3MGS - chains A and J of the 10 polymer chains in the assembly; structure by X-ray diffraction, 3.15 A resolution.

Chain A:
Protein: Histone H3.2
Organism: Xenopus laevis
UniProt: P84233 (H32_XENLA); residues 1-135 here correspond to UniProt positions 2-136 (UniProt number = residue number + 1)
Chain sequence (135 residues; each row starts with the number of its first residue):
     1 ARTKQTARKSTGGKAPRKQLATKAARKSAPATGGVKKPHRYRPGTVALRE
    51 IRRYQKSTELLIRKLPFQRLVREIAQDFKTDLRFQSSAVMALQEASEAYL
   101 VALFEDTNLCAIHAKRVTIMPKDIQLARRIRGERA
Not modelled in the structure: 1-36
UniProt features mapped onto this chain:
  - modified residue: Arg2 (Asymmetric dimethylarginine), Thr3 (Phosphothreonine), Lys4 (Allysine), Gln5 (5-glutamyl dopamine), Thr6 (Phosphothreonine), Arg8 (Citrulline), Lys9 (N6,N6,N6-trimethyllysine), Ser10 (ADP-ribosylserine), Thr11 (Phosphothreonine), Lys14 (N6-(2-hydroxyisobutyryl)lysine), Arg17 (Asymmetric dimethylarginine), Lys18 (N6-(2-hydroxyisobutyryl)lysine), Lys23 (N6-(2-hydroxyisobutyryl)lysine), Arg26 (Citrulline), Lys27 (N6,N6,N6-trimethyllysine), Ser28 (ADP-ribosylserine), Lys36 (N6,N6,N6-trimethyllysine), Lys37 (N6-methyllysine), Tyr41 (Phosphotyrosine), Lys56 (N6,N6,N6-trimethyllysine) and 8 more in UniProt
  - lipidation: Cys110 (S-palmitoyl cysteine)

Chain J:
Molecule: 147-nt DNA strand
Sequence (147 nucleotides; each row starts with the number of its first residue; numbers below 1 keep their minus sign (DA-73 is residue -73)):
   -73 ATCAATATCCACCTGCAGATACTACCAAAAGTGTATTTGGAAACTGCTCC
   -23 ATCAAAAGGCATGTTCAGCTGGATTCCAGCTGAACATGCCTTTTGATGGA
    27 GCAGTTTCCAAATACACTTTTGGTAGTATCTGCAGGTGGATATTGAT
Metal / ion sites: Cs+ site 1: DT-66 (shared with 2 residues of chain I); Cs+ site 2: DT-60, DG-59; Mn2+ site 1: DG-35, DG-34; Cs+ site 3: DG-15 (shared with 1 residue of chain I); Cs+ site 4 near DT-12 (its only coordinating residue here); Cs+ site 5: DT-10 (shared with 1 residue of chain I); Mn2+ site 2 near DG-3 (its only coordinating residue here); Mn2+ site 3 near DG5 (its only coordinating residue here); Mn2+ site 4 near DG27 (its only coordinating residue here); Mn2+ site 5 near DG48 (its only coordinating residue here); Mn2+ site 6 near DG61 (its only coordinating residue here); Cs+ site 6: DT67, DA68 (shared with 2 residues of chain I)

Chain A / chain J interface:
Pairs across the interface (29):
  His39(A) - DA-69(J)  phosphate contact
  His39(A) - DT-68(J)  phosphate contact
  Arg40(A) - DG8(J)  base contact
  Arg40(A) - DA9(J)  hydrogen bond to the base
  Arg40(A) - DA10(J)  hydrogen bond to the sugar
  Tyr41(A) - DT-68(J)  sugar contact
  Tyr41(A) - DA-67(J)  sugar contact
  Tyr41(A) - DA9(J)  sugar contact
  Tyr41(A) - DA10(J)  hydrogen bond to the phosphate
  Arg42(A) - DA9(J)  sugar contact
  Pro43(A) - DG8(J)  phosphate contact
  Pro43(A) - DA9(J)  phosphate contact
  Gly44(A) - DG8(J)  hydrogen bond to the phosphate
  Gly44(A) - DA9(J)  hydrogen bond to the phosphate
  Thr45(A) - DA9(J)  hydrogen bond to the phosphate
  Val46(A) - DA9(J)  hydrogen bond to the phosphate
  Val46(A) - DA10(J)  phosphate contact
  Ala47(A) - DA9(J)  hydrogen bond to the phosphate
  Arg49(A) - DA-67(J)  phosphate contact
  Arg49(A) - DT-66(J)  phosphate contact
  Arg63(A) - DT17(J)  salt bridge to the phosphate
  Arg63(A) - DT18(J)  phosphate contact
  Lys64(A) - DT18(J)  hydrogen bond to the phosphate
  Leu65(A) - DT17(J)  phosphate contact
  Leu65(A) - DT18(J)  hydrogen bond to the phosphate
  Pro66(A) - DT17(J)  phosphate contact
  Arg69(A) - DT17(J)  salt bridge to the phosphate
  Arg83(A) - DA26(J)  sugar contact
  Arg83(A) - DG27(J)  sugar contact
Interface residues without a listed pair, chain A (18 interface residues in all): Asp81, Thr118
Interface residues without a listed pair, chain J (12 interface residues in all): DT7

Summary:
The interface between chain A and chain J involves 18 residues on one side and 12 on the other, with 10
hydrogen bonds and 2 salt bridges. Polar pairs include Arg40(A)-DA9(J), Arg40(A)-DA10(J) and Tyr41(A)-DA10(J).
DT67(J) and DA68(J) form the Cs+ site 6.
Here chain A is Histone H3.2 (Xenopus laevis) and chain J is a 147-nt DNA strand. Entry 3MGS (Binding of
Cesium ions to the Nucleosome Core particle) was determined by X-ray diffraction (same publication as 3MGP,
3MGQ and 3MGR).
